7XO9 - chains A and D; structure by electron microscopy, 3.00 A resolution.

Chain A:
Protein: Spike glycoprotein
Organism: Severe acute respiratory syndrome coronavirus 2
UniProtKB: P0DTC2 (SPIKE_SARS2); aligned to UniProt positions 1-1270 over residues 4-1273 (the alignment contains insertions or deletions, so no single offset holds)
Amino-acid sequence (1270 residues; numbered 4 to 1273; the number before each row is that of its first residue):
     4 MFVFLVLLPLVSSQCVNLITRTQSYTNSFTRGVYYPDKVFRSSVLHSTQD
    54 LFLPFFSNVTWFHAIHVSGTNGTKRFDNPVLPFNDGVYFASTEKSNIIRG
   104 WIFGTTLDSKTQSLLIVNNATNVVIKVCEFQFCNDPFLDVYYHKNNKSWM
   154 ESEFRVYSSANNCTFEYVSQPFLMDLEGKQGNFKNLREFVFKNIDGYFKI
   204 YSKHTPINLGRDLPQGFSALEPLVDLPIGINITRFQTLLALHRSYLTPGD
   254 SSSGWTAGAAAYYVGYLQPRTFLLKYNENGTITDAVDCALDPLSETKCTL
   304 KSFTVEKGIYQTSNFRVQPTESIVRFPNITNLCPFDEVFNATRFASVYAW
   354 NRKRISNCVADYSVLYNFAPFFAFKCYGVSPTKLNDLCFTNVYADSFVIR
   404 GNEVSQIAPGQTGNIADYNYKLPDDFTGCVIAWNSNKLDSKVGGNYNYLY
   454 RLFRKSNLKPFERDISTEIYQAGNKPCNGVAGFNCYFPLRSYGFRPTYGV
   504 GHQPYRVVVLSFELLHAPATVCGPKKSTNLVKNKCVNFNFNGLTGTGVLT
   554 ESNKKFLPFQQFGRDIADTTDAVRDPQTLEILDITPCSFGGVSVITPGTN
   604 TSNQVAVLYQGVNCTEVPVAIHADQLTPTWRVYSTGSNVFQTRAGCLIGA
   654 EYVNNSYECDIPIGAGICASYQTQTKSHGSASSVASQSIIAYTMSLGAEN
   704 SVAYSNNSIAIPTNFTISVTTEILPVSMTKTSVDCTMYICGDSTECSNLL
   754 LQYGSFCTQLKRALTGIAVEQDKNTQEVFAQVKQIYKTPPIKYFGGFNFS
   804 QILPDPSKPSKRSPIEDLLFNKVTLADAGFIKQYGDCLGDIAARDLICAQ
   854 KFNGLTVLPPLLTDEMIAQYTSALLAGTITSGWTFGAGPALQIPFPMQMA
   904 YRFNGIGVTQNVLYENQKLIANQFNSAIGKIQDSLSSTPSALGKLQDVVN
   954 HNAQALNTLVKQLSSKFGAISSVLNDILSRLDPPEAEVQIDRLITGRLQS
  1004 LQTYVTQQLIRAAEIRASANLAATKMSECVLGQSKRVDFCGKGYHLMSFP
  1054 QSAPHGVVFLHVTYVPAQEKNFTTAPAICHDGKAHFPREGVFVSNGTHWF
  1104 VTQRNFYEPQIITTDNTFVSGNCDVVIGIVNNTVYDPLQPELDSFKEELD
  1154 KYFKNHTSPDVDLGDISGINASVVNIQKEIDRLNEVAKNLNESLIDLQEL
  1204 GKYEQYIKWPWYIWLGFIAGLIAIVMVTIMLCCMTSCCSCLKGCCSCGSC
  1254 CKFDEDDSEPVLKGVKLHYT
Disordered / not traced: 4-330, 529-1273
Disulfide bonds: C480-C488
Differences from the reference sequence: variant I22 (Thr19 in P0DTC2), S27 (Ala in P0DTC2), D142 (Gly in P0DTC2), G213 (Val in P0DTC2), D339 (Gly in P0DTC2), F371 (Ser in P0DTC2), P373 (Ser in P0DTC2), F375 (Ser in P0DTC2), A376 (Thr in P0DTC2), N405 (Asp in P0DTC2), S408 (Arg in P0DTC2), N417 (Lys in P0DTC2), K440 (Asn in P0DTC2), N477 (Ser in P0DTC2), K478 (Thr in P0DTC2), A484 (Glu in P0DTC2), R493 (Gln in P0DTC2), R498 (Gln in P0DTC2), Y501 (Asn in P0DTC2), H505 (Tyr in P0DTC2), G614 (Asp in P0DTC2), Y655 (His in P0DTC2), K679 (Asn in P0DTC2), H681 (Pro in P0DTC2), K764 (Asn in P0DTC2), Y796 (Asp in P0DTC2), H954 (Gln in P0DTC2), K969 (Asn in P0DTC2); engineered mutation G682 (Arg in P0DTC2), S683 (Arg in P0DTC2), S685 (Arg in P0DTC2), P817 (Phe in P0DTC2), P892 (Ala in P0DTC2), P899 (Ala in P0DTC2), P942 (Ala in P0DTC2), P986 (Lys in P0DTC2), P987 (Val in P0DTC2)
Curated features (UniProtKB/Swiss-Prot):
  - lipidation (S-palmitoyl cysteine): C1243, C1250, C1253
  - glycosylation (N-linked (GlcNAc...) asparagine): N20 (complex), N125 (hybrid), N334 (complex), N606 (hybrid)
From the paper describing this entry:
  - contacts within the chain: R403-N405 (hydrogen bond), N405-G504 (backbone contact)

Chain D:
Protein: Angiotensin-converting enzyme 2
Organism: Homo sapiens
Notes: EC 3.4.17.23, 3.4.17.-
UniProtKB: Q9BYF1 (ACE2_HUMAN); residues 1-805 here = UniProt positions 1-805
Amino-acid sequence (805 residues; row label = number of the first residue in the row):
     1 MSSSSWLLLSLVAVTAAQSTIEEQAKTFLDKFNHEAEDLFYQSSLASWNY
    51 NTNITEENVQNMNNAGDKWSAFLKEQSTLAQMYPLQEIQNLTVKLQLQAL
   101 QQNGSSVLSEDKSKRLNTILNTMSTIYSTGKVCNPDNPQECLLLEPGLNE
   151 IMANSLDYNERLWAWESWRSEVGKQLRPLYEEYVVLKNEMARANHYEDYG
   201 DYWRGDYEVNGVDGYDYSRGQLIEDVEHTFEEIKPLYEHLHAYVRAKLMN
   251 AYPSYISPIGCLPAHLLGDMWGRFWTNLYSLTVPFGQKPNIDVTDAMVDQ
   301 AWDAQRIFKEAEKFFVSVGLPNMTQGFWENSMLTDPGNVQKAVCHPTAWD
   351 LGKGDFRILMCTKVTMDDFLTAHHEMGHIQYDMAYAAQPFLLRNGANEGF
   401 HEAVGEIMSLSAATPKHLKSIGLLSPDFQEDNETEINFLLKQALTIVGTL
   451 PFTYMLEKWRWMVFKGEIPKDQWMKKWWEMKREIVGVVEPVPHDETYCDP
   501 ASLFHVSNDYSFIRYYTRTLYQFQFQEALCQAAKHEGPLHKCDISNSTEA
   551 GQKLFNMLRLGKSEPWTLALENVVGAKNMNVRPLLNYFEPLFTWLKDQNK
   601 NSFVGWSTDWSPYADQSIKVRISLKSALGDKAYEWNDNEMYLFRSSVAYA
   651 MRQYFLKVKNQMILFGEEDVRVANLKPRISFNFFVTAPKNVSDIIPRTEV
   701 EKAIRMSRSRINDAFRLNDNSLEFLGIQPTLGPPNQPPVSIWLIVFGVVM
   751 GVIVVGIVILIFTGIRDRKKKNKARSGENPYASIDISKGENNPGFQNTDD
   801 VQTSF
Disordered / not traced: 1-18, 614-805
Glycans and other covalent adducts: N-acetylglucosamine (NAG) linked to N90, N322, N546
Ion coordination: Zn2+: H374, E402
Curated features (UniProtKB/Swiss-Prot):
  - region: D30 to Y41 (Interaction with SARS-CoV spike glycoprotein), M82 to P84 (Interaction with SARS-CoV spike glycoprotein), K353 to R357 (Interaction with SARS-CoV spike glycoprotein), R652 to K659 (Essential for cleavage by ADAM17), R697 to R716 (Essential for cleavage by TMPRSS11D and TMPRSS2)
  - motif: E778 to I786 (LIR), Y781 to D785 (SH2-binding), Y781 to I784 (Endocytic sorting signal), N792 to F795 (PTB), T803 to F805 (PDZ-binding)
  - active site: E375 (Proton acceptor), H505 (Proton donor)
  - binding site (chloride): R169, W477, K481
  - binding site (substrate): R273, H345, P346, Y515
  - binding site (Zn(2+)): H374, H378, E402
  - modified residue: Y781 (Phosphotyrosine), S783 (Phosphoserine)
  - glycosylation (N-linked (GlcNAc...) asparagine): N53, N90, N103, N322, N432, N546, N690
  - cross-link: K788 (Glycyl lysine isopeptide (Lys-Gly) (interchain with G-Cter in ubiquitin))
  - mutagenesis: S19 (S19P: Increases slightly the interaction with RBD domain of SARS-CoV-2 spike protein), Q24 to K26 (Slightly inhibits interaction with SARS-CoV spike glycoprotein), Q24 (Q24T: Increases slightly the interaction with RBD domain of SARS-CoV-2 spike protein), A25 (A25V: Increases slightly the interaction with RBD domain of SARS-CoV-2 spike protein), T27 (T27Y: Increases slightly the interaction with RBD domain of SARS-CoV-2 spike protein. In sACE2.v2.2; increases interaction with RBD domain of SARS-CoV-2 spike protein ...), L29 (L29F: Increases slightly the interaction with RBD domain of SARS-CoV-2 spike protein), K31 (K31D: Abolishes interaction with SARS-CoV spike glycoprotein; K31Y: Increases slightly the interaction with RBD domain of SARS-CoV-2 spike protein), N33 (N33D: Increases slightly the interaction with RBD domain of SARS-CoV-2 spike protein), H34 (H34A: Increases slightly the interaction with RBD domain of SARS-CoV-2 spike protein), E37 (E37A: No effect on interaction with SARS-CoV spike glycoprotein), D38 (D38A: No effect on interaction with SARS-CoV spike glycoprotein), L39 (L39R: Increases slightly the interaction with RBD domain of SARS-CoV-2 spike protein), 50 further mutagenesis entries in UniProt

Chain A / chain D interface:
Contacting residue pairs (33; chain A residue first):
  Y449(A) - D38(D)  hydrogen bond
  Y449(A) - Q42(D)  hydrogen bond
  Y453(A) - H34(D)
  F456(A) - T27(D)
  F456(A) - K31(D)
  A475(A) - Q24(D)
  N477(A) - S19(D)
  F486(A) - L79(D)
  F486(A) - M82(D)  hydrophobic
  F486(A) - Y83(D)
  N487(A) - Q24(D)  hydrogen bond
  Y489(A) - T27(D)
  Y489(A) - F28(D)
  Y489(A) - K31(D)
  Y489(A) - Y83(D)
  R493(A) - K31(D)
  R493(A) - H34(D)
  R493(A) - E35(D)  salt bridge
  S494(A) - H34(D)  hydrogen bond (backbone-side chain)
  Y495(A) - K353(D)
  R498(A) - D38(D)  salt bridge
  R498(A) - Y41(D)
  R498(A) - Q42(D)
  T500(A) - Y41(D)  hydrogen bond
  T500(A) - N330(D)
  T500(A) - D355(D)
  T500(A) - R357(D)
  Y501(A) - Y41(D)  hydrophobic
  Y501(A) - K353(D)
  G502(A) - K353(D)  hydrogen bond (backbone-backbone)
  G502(A) - G354(D)
  H505(A) - K353(D)
  H505(A) - G354(D)
Other interface residues (no listed pair), chain A (17 interface residues in all): Y473
Other interface residues (no listed pair), chain D (19 interface residues in all): D30
The authors on this interface:
  - specific contacts: E35(D)-R493(A) (salt bridge), D38(D)-R498(A) (salt bridge)

Summary:
17 residues of chain A and 19 residues of chain D are in contact; the contacts include 6 hydrogen bonds and 2
salt bridges. Polar pairs include R493(A)-E35(D), R498(A)-D38(D) and Y449(A)-D38(D). The paper describes salt
bridges between E35(D) and R493(A) and D38(D) and R498(A). From the paper: contacts within the chain involving
R403(A), N405(A) and G504(A).
Chain A is Spike glycoprotein (Severe acute respiratory syndrome coronavirus 2) and chain D is
Angiotensin-converting enzyme 2 (Homo sapiens); the structure, SARS-CoV-2 Omicron BA.2 Variant RBD complexed
with human ACE2, was determined by electron microscopy (same publication as 7XO4, 7XO5, 7XO6, 7XO7, 7XO8, 7XOA
and 3 further entries).
